8X31 - chains I and B of the 14 polymer chains in the assembly; structure by electron microscopy, 6.20 A resolution (low resolution: residue-level contacts below are approximate; hydrogen-bond / salt-bridge calls are withheld).

== Chain I ==
Molecule: 146-nt DNA strand
Organism: Saccharomyces cerevisiae
Sequence (146 nucleotides; each row starts with the number of its first residue):
     1 ATCAATATCCACCTGCAGATTCTACCAAAAGTGTATTTGGAAACTGCTCC
    51 ATCAAAAGGCATGTTCAGCGGAATTCCGCTGAACATGCCTTTTGATGGAG
   101 CAGTTTCCAAATACACTTTTGGTAGAATCTGCAGGTGGATATTGAT

== Chain B ==
Protein: Histone H4
Organism: Saccharomyces cerevisiae
UniProtKB: A0A6A5Q1V3 (A0A6A5Q1V3_YEASX); residues 0-101 here correspond to UniProt positions 1-102 (UniProt number = residue number + 1)
Amino-acid sequence (102 residues; row label = number of the first residue in the row; numbering starts at 0):
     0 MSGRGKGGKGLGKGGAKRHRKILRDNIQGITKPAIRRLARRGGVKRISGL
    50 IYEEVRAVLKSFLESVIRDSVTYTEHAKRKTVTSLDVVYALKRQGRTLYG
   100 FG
Unresolved in the structure: 0-22

== How chain I and chain B interact ==
Contacting residue pairs (9; chain I residue first):
  DG59(I) / Arg-36(B)
  DC60(I) / Thr-30(B)
  DC60(I) / Pro-32(B)
  DC60(I) / Ala-33(B)
  DC60(I) / Arg-36(B)
  DA61(I) / Thr-30(B)
  DA61(I) / Pro-32(B)
  DC69(I) / Arg-45(B)
  DG70(I) / Arg-45(B)
Interface residues without a listed pair, chain I (6 interface residues in all): DC50
Interface residues without a listed pair, chain B (7 interface residues in all): Lys-31, Thr-80

== In short ==
The interface between chain I and chain B involves 6 residues on one side and 7 on the other.
Chain I is a 146-nt DNA strand and chain B is Histone H4, both from Saccharomyces cerevisiae; the structure,
The piccolo NuA4 bound to the H2A.Z nucleosome complex with Ac-CoA at resetting state, was determined by
electron microscopy together with 8X2X, 8X2Y, 8X2Z, 8X30 and 8X32 from the same study.
